Entry 3C60 (X-ray diffraction, 3.05 A resolution); this record covers chains A and D of the 4 polymer chains in the assembly.

== Chain A ==
Name: TCR YAe62 alpha chain
From: Mus musculus
Chain sequence (199 residues; row label = number of the first residue in the row; note: 2 numbers in that range are skipped by the numbering (no residue carries them; nothing is unmodelled there)):
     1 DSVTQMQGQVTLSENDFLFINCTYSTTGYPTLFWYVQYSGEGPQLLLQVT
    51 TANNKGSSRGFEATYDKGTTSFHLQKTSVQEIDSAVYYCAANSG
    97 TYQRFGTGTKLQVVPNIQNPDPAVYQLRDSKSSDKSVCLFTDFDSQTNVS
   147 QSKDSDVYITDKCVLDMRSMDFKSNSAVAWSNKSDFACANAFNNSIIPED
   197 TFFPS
Cystine bridges: C22-C89, C134-C184

== Chain D ==
Name: 3K peptide, Linker, and H-2 class II histocompatibility antigen (A beta chain)
From: Mus musculus
Notes: fragment: Fusion protein of ealpha3K peptide residues 1-13, linker 14-28 and MHC class II Ab
UniProt: P14483 (HB2A_MOUSE); residues 29-217 here correspond to UniProt positions 30-218 (UniProt number = residue number + 1)
Chain sequence (217 residues; each row starts with the number of its first residue):
     1 FEAQKAKANKAVDGGGGSLVPRGSGGGGSERHFVYQFMGECYFTNGTQRI
    51 RYVTRYIYNREEYVRYDSDVGEHRAVTELGRPDAEYWNSQPEILERTRAE
   101 LDTVCRHNYEGPETHTSLRRLEQPNVVISLSRTEALNHHNTLVCSVTDFY
   151 PAKIKVRWFRNGQEETVGVSSTQLIRNGDWTFQVLVMLEMTPRRGEVYTC
   201 HVEHPSLKSPITVEWKA
Unresolved in the structure: 14-29
Construct notes: linker (14-28); engineered mutation K216 (Arg217 in P14483)
Cystine bridges: C41-C105, C144-C200
Curated features (UniProtKB/Swiss-Prot):
  - glycosylation: N45 (N-linked (GlcNAc...) asparagine)

== How chain A and chain D interact ==
Contacting residue pairs (4; chain A residue first):
  G28(A) - Q4(D)
  Y29(A) - T103(D)
  Y29(A) - H107(D)  hydrogen bond
  T51(A) - E95(D)  hydrogen bond
Other interface residues (no listed pair), chain A (4 interface residues in all): T27
Other interface residues (no listed pair), chain D (5 interface residues in all): E2

== Overview ==
4 residues of chain A face 5 of chain D across their interface, with 2 hydrogen bonds. Polar pairs include
Y29(A)-H107(D) and T51(A)-E95(D).
Chain A is TCR YAe62 alpha chain and chain D is 3K peptide, Linker, and H-2 class II histocompatibility
antigen (A beta chain), both from Mus musculus; the structure, Crystal structure of mouse MHC class II I-Ab/3K
peptide complexed with mouse TCR YAe62, was determined by X-ray diffraction (same publication as 3C5Z and
3C6L).
